Entry 6MQR (X-ray diffraction, 2.45 A resolution); this record covers chains L and A of the 3 polymer chains in the assembly.

[Chain L]
Molecule: antibody 0PV-A.01 Fab light chain
Organism: Macaca mulatta
Notes: antibody fragment or engineered binder
Sequence (214 residues; numbered 1 to 214; the number before each row is that of its first residue):
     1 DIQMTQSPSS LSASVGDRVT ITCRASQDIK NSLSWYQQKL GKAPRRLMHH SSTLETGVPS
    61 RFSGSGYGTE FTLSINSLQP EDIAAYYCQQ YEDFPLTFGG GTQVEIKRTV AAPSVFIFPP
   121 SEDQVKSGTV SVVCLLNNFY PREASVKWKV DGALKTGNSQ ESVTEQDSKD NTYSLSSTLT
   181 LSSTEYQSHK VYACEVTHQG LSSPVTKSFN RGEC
Unresolved in the structure: 214
Disulfides: Cys23-Cys88, Cys134-Cys194
Metal / ion sites: Ca2+: Asn137, Asn138

[Chain A]
Molecule: HIV fusion peptide residue 512-519
Sequence (8 residues; numbered 512 to 519; the number before each row is that of its first residue):
   512 AVGIGAVF

[Interface between chain L and chain A]
Pairs across the interface (13; chain L residue first):
  Ser32(L) with Ala512(A), hydrogen bond (side chain-backbone)
  Ser34(L) with Ile515(A)
  Arg46(L) with Ile515(A)
  His49(L) with Ile515(A)
  Tyr91(L) with Ala512(A), hydrogen bond (backbone-backbone); Val513(A), hydrogen bond (backbone-backbone); Ile515(A); Gly516(A)
  Glu92(L) with Ala512(A); Val513(A)
  Asp93(L) with Val513(A)
  Phe94(L) with Val513(A), hydrophobic
  Leu96(L) with Val513(A), hydrophobic
Interface residues without a listed pair, chain A (5 interface residues in all): Gly514

[Overview]
9 residues of chain L and 5 residues of chain A are in contact; the contacts include 3 hydrogen bonds. Polar
pairs include Ser32(L)-Ala512(A), Tyr91(L)-Ala512(A) and Tyr91(L)-Val513(A). Asn137(L) and Asn138(L)
coordinate Ca2+.
Chain L is antibody 0PV-A.01 Fab light chain (Macaca mulatta) and chain A is HIV fusion peptide residue
512-519; the structure, Vaccine-elicited NHP FP-targeting neutralizing antibody 0PV-a.01 in complex with FP
(residue 512-519), was determined by X-ray diffraction together with 6MPH, 6MQC, 6MQE, 6MQM, 6N16, 6N1V and 4
further entries from the same study.
